6X3T - chains D and L of the 9 polymer chains in the assembly; structure by electron microscopy, 2.55 A resolution.

== Chain D ==
Name: Gamma-aminobutyric acid receptor subunit alpha-1
Source organism: Homo sapiens
UniProtKB: P14867 (GBRA1_HUMAN); the construct has insertions or renumbered stretches relative to UniProt, so the offset changes along the chain: 1-312 = UniProt 28-339; 321-358 = UniProt 419-456
Amino-acid sequence (358 residues; numbered 1 to 358; the number before each row is that of its first residue):
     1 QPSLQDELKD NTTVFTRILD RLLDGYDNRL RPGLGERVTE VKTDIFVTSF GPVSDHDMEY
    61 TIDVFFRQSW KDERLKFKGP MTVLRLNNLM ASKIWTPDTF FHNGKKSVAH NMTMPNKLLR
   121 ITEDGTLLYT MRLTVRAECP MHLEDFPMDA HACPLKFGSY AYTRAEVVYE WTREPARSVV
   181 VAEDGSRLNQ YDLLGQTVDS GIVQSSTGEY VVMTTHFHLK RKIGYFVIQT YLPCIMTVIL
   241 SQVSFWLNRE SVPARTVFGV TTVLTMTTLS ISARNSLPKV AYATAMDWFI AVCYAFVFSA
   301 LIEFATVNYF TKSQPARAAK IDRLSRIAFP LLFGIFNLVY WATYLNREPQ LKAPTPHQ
Unresolved in the structure: 1-9, 348-358
Construct notes: linker (313-320)
Disulfides: Cys139-Cys153
Covalently attached groups: N-acetylglucosamine (NAG) linked to Asn111
Small-molecule neighbours:
  - gamma-amino-butanoic acid (ABU): Phe65, Arg67, Leu118, Thr130
  - 2,6-bis(1-methylethyl)phenol (PFL): Ile228, Gln229, Leu232, Pro233, Met236
UniProt features mapped onto this chain:
  - binding site (4-aminobutanoate): Arg67, Thr130
  - binding site (3alpha-hydroxy-5alpha-pregnan-11,20-dione): Trp246
  - glycosylation (N-linked (GlcNAc...) asparagine): Asn11, Asn111
Reported in the primary citation:
  - binding site for 2,6-bis(1-methylethyl)phenol: Ile228, Pro233

== Chain L ==
Name: Kappa Fab Light Chain
Source organism: Mus musculus
Notes: antibody fragment or engineered binder
Amino-acid sequence (213 residues; numbered 1 to 213; the number before each row is that of its first residue):
     1 NIVMTQSPKS MSMSVGERVT LSCKASEYVG TYVSWYQQKP EQSPKLLIYG ASNRYTGVPD
    61 RFTGSGSATD FTLTIGSVQA EDLADYHCGQ SYSYPTFGAG TKLELKRADA APTVSIFPPS
   121 SEQLTSGGAS VVCFLNNFYP KDINVKWKID GSERQNGVLN SWTDQDSKDS TYSMSSTLTL
   181 TKDEYERHNS YTCEATHKTS TSPIVKSFNR NEC
Unresolved in the structure: 107-213
Disulfides: Cys23-Cys88

== Interface between chain D and chain L ==
Contacting residue pairs (18):
  Trp171(D) with Tyr32(L), hydrogen bond
  Glu174(D) with Tyr92(L); Tyr94(L)
  Pro175(D) with Tyr32(L), hydrophobic; Ser91(L); Tyr92(L)
  Ala176(D) with Tyr92(L), hydrogen bond (backbone-backbone)
  Arg177(D) with Tyr94(L), hydrogen bond
  Thr197(D) with Tyr28(L); Tyr92(L)
  Val198(D) with Tyr28(L), hydrogen bond (backbone-side chain); Tyr92(L), hydrogen bond (backbone-side chain)
  Asp199(D) with Tyr28(L); Gly30(L); Thr31(L), hydrogen bond; Tyr32(L)
  Ser200(D) with Thr31(L), hydrogen bond (backbone-side chain); Tyr32(L)
Interface residues without a listed pair, chain D (12 interface residues in all): Arg164, Glu170, Gln196
Interface residues without a listed pair, chain L (9 interface residues in all): Asn53, Ser93

== Overview ==
The interface between chain D and chain L involves 12 residues on one side and 9 on the other; the contacts
include 7 hydrogen bonds. Among the polar pairs are Trp171(D)-Tyr32(L), Arg177(D)-Tyr94(L) and
Val198(D)-Tyr28(L). Ligands of chain D: gamma-amino-butanoic acid and 2,6-bis(1-methylethyl)phenol. From the
paper: a binding site for 2,6-bis(1-methylethyl)phenol at Ile228(D) and Pro233(D).
Here chain D is Gamma-aminobutyric acid receptor subunit alpha-1 (Homo sapiens) and chain L is Kappa Fab Light
Chain (Mus musculus). Entry 6X3T (Human GABAA receptor alpha1-beta2-gamma2 subtype in complex with GABA plus
propofol) was determined by electron microscopy, deposited together with 6X3S, 6X3U, 6X3V, 6X3W, 6X3X, 6X3Z
and 6X40.
